6OM3 - chains D and J of the 12 polymer chains in the assembly; structure by X-ray diffraction, 3.30 A resolution.

[Chain D]
Protein: Histone H2B 1.1
From: Xenopus laevis
Reference sequence: P02281 (H2B11_XENLA); residues 0-125 here correspond to UniProt positions 1-126 (UniProt number = residue number + 1)
Chain sequence (126 residues; each row starts with the number of its first residue; numbering starts at 0):
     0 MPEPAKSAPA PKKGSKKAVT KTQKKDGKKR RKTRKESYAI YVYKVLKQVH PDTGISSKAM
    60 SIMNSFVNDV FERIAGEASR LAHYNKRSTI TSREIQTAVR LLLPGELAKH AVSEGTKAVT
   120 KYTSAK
Unresolved in the structure: 0-31, 125
Construct notes: engineered mutation Thr32 (Ser33 in P02281)
UniProt features mapped onto this chain:
  - modified residue: Lys5 (N6-acetyllysine), Lys12 (N6-acetyllysine), Ser14 (Phosphoserine), Lys15 (N6-acetyllysine), Lys20 (N6-acetyllysine)
  - glycosylation: Ser112 (O-linked (GlcNAc) serine)
  - cross-link: Lys120 (Glycyl lysine isopeptide (Lys-Gly) (interchain with G-Cter in ubiquitin))

[Chain J]
Molecule: 147-nt DNA strand
Sequence (147 nucleotides; row label = number of the first residue in the row):
     1 ATCGGATGTA TATATCTGAC ACGTGCCTGG AGACTAGGGA GTAATCCCCT TGGCGGTTAA
    61 AACGCGGGGG AGAATCCGTA CGTGCGTTTA AGCGGTGCTA GAGCTGTCTA CGACCAATTG
   121 AGCGGCCTCG GCACCGGGAT TCTCGAT

[Interface between chain D and chain J]
Pairs across the interface - 14 pairs, chain D then chain J:
  Thr32(D) - DC104(J)  hydrogen bond to the phosphate
  Arg33(D) - DC26(J)  base contact
  Arg33(D) - DC27(J)  hydrogen bond to the base
  Tyr42(D) - DA21(J)  hydrogen bond to the phosphate
  Tyr42(D) - DC22(J)  phosphate contact
  Gly53(D) - DA21(J)  phosphate contact
  Ile54(D) - DA21(J)  hydrogen bond to the phosphate
  Ser55(D) - DC20(J)  phosphate contact
  Ser56(D) - DC20(J)  hydrogen bond to the phosphate
  Arg86(D) - DA40(J)  phosphate contact
  Arg86(D) - DG41(J)  salt bridge to the phosphate
  Ser87(D) - DA40(J)  hydrogen bond to the phosphate
  Thr88(D) - DG39(J)  phosphate contact
  Thr88(D) - DA40(J)  hydrogen bond to the phosphate
Other interface residues (no listed pair), chain D (12 interface residues in all): Lys34, Lys85
Other interface residues (no listed pair), chain J (11 interface residues in all): DT28, DG103

[Overview]
12 residues of chain D face 11 of chain J across their interface; the contacts include 7 hydrogen bonds and 1
salt bridge. Polar pairs include Arg33(D)-DC27(J), Thr32(D)-DC104(J) and Tyr42(D)-DA21(J).
Chain D is Histone H2B 1.1 (Xenopus laevis) and chain J is a 147-nt DNA strand; the structure, Crystal
structure of the Orc1 BAH domain in complex with a nucleosome core particle, was determined by X-ray
diffraction.
